6EPG - chains A and B; structure by X-ray diffraction, 2.40 A resolution.

Chain A:
Name: Epsilon_1 antitoxin
From: Neisseria gonorrhoeae
Reference sequence: D5K9E3 (D5K9E3_NEIGO); residues 2-61 here = UniProt positions 2-61
Sequence (61 residues; numbered 1 to 61; the number before each row is that of its first residue):
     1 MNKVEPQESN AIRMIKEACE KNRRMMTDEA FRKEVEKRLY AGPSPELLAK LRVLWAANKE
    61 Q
Unresolved in the structure: 1-6, 61
Sequence notes: initiating methionine (1)
Modified residues: Mse1 (selenomethionine); Mse14, Mse25, Mse26 (selenomethionine; parent Met)

Chain B:
Name: Zeta_1 toxin
From: Neisseria gonorrhoeae
Reference sequence: D5K9G7 (D5K9G7_NEIGO); residues 2-401 here = UniProt positions 2-401
Sequence (401 residues; each row starts with the number of its first residue):
     1 MVKLSSDINL RDFGNNEYLS SVQDEAIRFA TEQTDEILSL YSQHADTEGG RYVCADTFKE
    61 LFPAFENKED RATVNNAIHN SAAVLSSTQF DEVLKRDEPQ KKEVIFVTGI PGSGATSTVK
   121 NMMMQDTTKL LFEGQLARPQ SAFRKIEQCL ERNLEVTIVA VSMRAERASD NTYKRFNEYG
   181 RGASIGIMAD IQANLPDGLK QIRDKFGDAV KIVGINQDRN SEFIDKFDDV IKMLSLGSQE
   241 QILGRLAEKI QSDFDSGKIS RECFNQAKGS MDLESVFAKK EYSQQRVVTN SKGVTLETKS
   301 ANELWSKVEQ IPVTGMKAGI YLLGQAKKAE TGQTYSGEII YKDAAAVFQK TKNGLVRHNA
   361 THNEERLAKL VEIGQNVSIG SNKGKLIVKS LEYSAKKSIS R
Unresolved in the structure: 1, 382-385, 396-401
Sequence notes: initiating methionine (1); engineered mutation Ala115 (Lys in D5K9G7)
Modified residues: Mse1 (selenomethionine); Mse122, Mse123, Mse124, Mse163, Mse188, Mse233, Mse271, Mse316 (selenomethionine; parent Met)
What the authors report for this chain:
  - catalytic residues: Asp56 (proposed by the authors, not directly observed)

Interface between chain A and chain B:
Pairs across the interface - 67 pairs, chain A then chain B:
  Asn10(A) - Glu103(B)  hydrogen bond (backbone-side chain)
  Asn10(A) - Gln125(B)  hydrogen bond (backbone-side chain)
  Asn10(A) - Thr127(B)  hydrogen bond
  Ala11(A) - Glu103(B)  hydrogen bond (backbone-side chain)
  Ala11(A) - Ile105(B)  hydrophobic
  Ala11(A) - Gln125(B)
  Ile12(A) - Lys211(B)
  Arg13(A) - Gln125(B)
  Mse14(A) - Mse122(B)  hydrophobic
  Mse14(A) - Mse123(B)
  Mse14(A) - Mse124(B)  hydrophobic
  Mse14(A) - Gln125(B)
  Mse14(A) - Thr128(B)
  Mse14(A) - Leu131(B)  hydrophobic
  Ile15(A) - Mse122(B)  hydrophobic
  Ile15(A) - Thr157(B)
  Ile15(A) - Val159(B)  hydrophobic
  Ile15(A) - Ile215(B)  hydrophobic
  Ile15(A) - Phe223(B)  hydrophobic
  Lys16(A) - Phe223(B)
  Ala18(A) - Thr118(B)
  Ala18(A) - Asn121(B)
  Ala18(A) - Mse122(B)  hydrophobic
  Cys19(A) - Ile215(B)  hydrophobic
  Cys19(A) - Ser221(B)  hydrogen bond (side chain-backbone)
  Lys21(A) - Asn121(B)
  Lys21(A) - Mse123(B)
  Asn22(A) - Thr118(B)  hydrogen bond
  Asn22(A) - Asn121(B)  hydrogen bond
  Asn22(A) - Gln217(B)
  Asn22(A) - Ser221(B)
  Arg23(A) - Asn220(B)  hydrogen bond (side chain-backbone)
  Arg23(A) - Ser221(B)  hydrogen bond (side chain-backbone)
  Mse25(A) - Asn121(B)
  Val35(A) - Asn121(B)
  Arg38(A) - Asp46(B)  salt bridge
  Arg38(A) - Lys120(B)
  Leu39(A) - Thr116(B)
  Leu39(A) - Ser117(B)
  Leu39(A) - Lys120(B)
  Tyr40(A) - Arg175(B)
  Tyr40(A) - Tyr179(B)
  Gly42(A) - Glu60(B)
  Pro43(A) - Glu60(B)
  Leu47(A) - Leu40(B)  hydrophobic
  Leu47(A) - His44(B)
  Leu47(A) - Ala45(B)  hydrophobic
  Leu47(A) - Leu61(B)  hydrophobic
  Lys50(A) - Leu40(B)
  Lys50(A) - His44(B)  hydrogen bond
  Leu51(A) - Leu40(B)  hydrophobic
  Leu51(A) - Glu60(B)
  Leu51(A) - Leu61(B)
  Arg52(A) - Glu66(B)  salt bridge
  Leu54(A) - Phe29(B)  hydrophobic
  Leu54(A) - Glu36(B)
  Leu54(A) - Leu40(B)  hydrophobic
  Trp55(A) - Phe29(B)
  Trp55(A) - Leu61(B)  hydrogen bond (side chain-backbone)
  Trp55(A) - Phe62(B)
  Trp55(A) - Pro63(B)
  Trp55(A) - Glu66(B)
  Asn58(A) - Arg28(B)  hydrogen bond (backbone-side chain)
  Asn58(A) - Gln33(B)  hydrogen bond
  Lys59(A) - Arg28(B)
  Glu60(A) - Glu25(B)
  Glu60(A) - Arg28(B)  salt bridge
Interface residues without a listed pair, chain A (32 interface residues in all): Ser9, Mse26, Phe31, Leu48
Interface residues without a listed pair, chain B (43 interface residues in all): Ile37, Glu155, Arg167, Glu178, Glu222

Overview:
The interface between chain A and chain B involves 32 residues on one side and 43 on the other, with 13
hydrogen bonds and 3 salt bridges. Polar contacts include Arg38(A)-Asp46(B), Arg52(A)-Glu66(B) and
Glu60(A)-Arg28(B). From the paper: the catalytic residue Asp56(B).
Chain A is Epsilon_1 antitoxin and chain B is Zeta_1 toxin, both from Neisseria gonorrhoeae; the structure,
Structure of the epsilon_1 / zeta_1 antitoxin / toxin system from Neisseria gonorrhoeae, was determined by
X-ray diffraction together with 6EPH from the same study.
